Entry 5Z1R (X-ray diffraction, 1.62 A resolution); this record covers chain A.

Chain A:
Molecule: Bromodomain-containing protein 4
Organism: Homo sapiens
Notes: fragment: Bromo 1 domain
Reference sequence: O60885 (BRD4_HUMAN); numbering as in UniProt (aligned over 44-168)
Chain sequence (141 residues; each row starts with the number of its first residue):
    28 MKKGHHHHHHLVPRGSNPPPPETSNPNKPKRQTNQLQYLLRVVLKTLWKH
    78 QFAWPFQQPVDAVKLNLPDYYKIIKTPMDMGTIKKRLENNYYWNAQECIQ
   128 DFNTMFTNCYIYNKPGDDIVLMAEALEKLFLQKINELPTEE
Unresolved in the structure: 28-32, 167-168
Construct notes: expression tag (28-43)
Small-molecule neighbours: EFL (5-bromo-N-(2,2-dimethyl-3-oxo-3,4-dihydro-2H-1,4-benzoxazin-7-yl)-2-methoxybenzene-1-sulfonamide): Trp81, Pro82, Phe83, Val87, Leu92, Leu94, Tyr97, Cys136, Tyr139, Asn140, Asp145, Ile146, Met149
UniProt features mapped onto this chain:
  - site: Asn140 (Acetylated histone binding)
  - cross-link: Lys99 (Glycyl lysine isopeptide (Lys-Gly) (interchain with G-Cter in SUMO2))
  - natural variant: Asp145 (D145G: Found in a patient with a neurodevelopmental syndrome; uncertain significance)
  - mutagenesis: Asn140 (N140A: Abolishes binding to acetylated histones)
From the paper describing this entry:
  - binding site for EFL: Pro82, Phe83, Val87, Leu92, Leu94, Tyr97, Asn140, Ile146

In short:
Ligands of chain A: compound EFL. From UniProt: one mutagenesis site. From the paper: a binding site for EFL
at Pro82, Phe83 and Val87 among others.
Chain A is Bromodomain-containing protein 4 (Homo sapiens); the structure, Crystal Structure Analysis of the
BRD4, was determined by X-ray diffraction (same publication as 5Z1S and 5Z1T).
